8J6H - chains A and C of the 4 polymer chains in the assembly; structure by X-ray diffraction, 2.44 A resolution.

[Chain A (and C)]
Protein: IMP-specific 5'-nucleotidase 1
Source organism: Saccharomyces cerevisiae
Notes: EC 3.1.3.99; chain C of this document is another copy of the same molecule, construct and numbering; everything in this record applies to it too
UniProtKB: Q99312 (ISN1_YEAST); residues 4-450 here = UniProt positions 4-450
Amino-acid sequence (455 residues; row label = number of the first residue in the row):
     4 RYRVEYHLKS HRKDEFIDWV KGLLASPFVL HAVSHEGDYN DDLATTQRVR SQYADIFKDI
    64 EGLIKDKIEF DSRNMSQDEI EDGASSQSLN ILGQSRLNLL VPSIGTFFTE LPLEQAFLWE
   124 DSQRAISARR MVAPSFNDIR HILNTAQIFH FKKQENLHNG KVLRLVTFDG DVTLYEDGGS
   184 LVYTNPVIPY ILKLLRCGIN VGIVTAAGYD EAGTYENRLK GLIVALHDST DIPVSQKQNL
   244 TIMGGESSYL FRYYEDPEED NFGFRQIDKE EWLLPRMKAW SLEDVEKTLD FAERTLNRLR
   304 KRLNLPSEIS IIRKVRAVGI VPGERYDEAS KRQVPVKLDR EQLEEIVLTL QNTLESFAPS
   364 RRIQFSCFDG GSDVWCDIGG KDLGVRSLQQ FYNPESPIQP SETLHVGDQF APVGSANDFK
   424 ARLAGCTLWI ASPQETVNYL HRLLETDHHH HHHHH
Disordered / not traced: 4-5, 15-16, 77-96, 177-186, 328-337, 450-458 (chain C: 13-15, 80-94, 161-162, 175-187, 328-337, 450-458)
Construct notes: expression tag (451-458)
Modified / non-standard residues: Mse78 (selenomethionine); Mse134, Mse246, Mse280 (selenomethionine; parent Met)
UniProt features mapped onto this chain:
  - active site: Asp172 (Nucleophile), Asp174 (Proton donor)
  - binding site (ATP): His144
  - binding site (IMP): Asp172, Asp174, Asp180, Thr208, Asp376, Lys384
  - binding site (Mg(2+)): Asp172, Asp174, Asp411
Ligand contacts: inosine (NOS): Asp17, Phe19, Ser106, Ile107, Gly108, Thr109, Phe110, Leu114, Leu146, Asn147, Gln150, Arg425, Gly428, Cys429, Thr430

[Chain A / chain C interface]
Residue-residue contacts - 25 pairs, chain A then chain C:
  Tyr9(A) with Arg4(C), hydrogen bond
  Leu11(A) with Arg4(C)
  Leu26(A) with Ser29(C); Val32(C), hydrophobic; Leu33(C), hydrophobic
  Ser29(A) with Gly25(C), hydrogen bond (side chain-backbone); Leu26(C); Ser29(C), hydrogen bond
  Val32(A) with Trp22(C); Leu103(C)
  Leu33(A) with Trp22(C), hydrophobic; Asp62(C); Leu66(C), hydrophobic
  His34(A) with Asp62(C), salt bridge
  Val36(A) with Leu102(C), hydrophobic; Leu103(C), hydrophobic
  Ser37(A) with Arg99(C), hydrogen bond (backbone-side chain); Leu103(C)
  Asp41(A) with Arg99(C), salt bridge
  Asp62(A) with Leu33(C); His34(C), salt bridge
  Arg99(A) with Val36(C); Ser37(C), hydrogen bond; Glu39(C)
  Leu103(A) with Val32(C), hydrophobic
Interface residues without a listed pair, chain A (19 interface residues in all): Trp22, Gly25, His38, Ile59, Ile63, Leu66
Interface residues without a listed pair, chain C (17 interface residues in all): Ile59

[Summary]
19 residues of chain A and 17 residues of chain C are in contact, with 5 hydrogen bonds and 3 salt bridges.
Polar pairs include His34(A)-Asp62(C), Asp41(A)-Arg99(C) and Tyr9(A)-Arg4(C). Chain A binds inosine.
Both chains are IMP-specific 5'-nucleotidase 1 (Saccharomyces cerevisiae). Entry 8J6H (Structure and
allosteric regulation of the inosine 5'-monophosphate-specific phosphatase ISN1 from Saccharomyces cerevisiae)
was determined by X-ray diffraction (same publication as 8JB3).
